1L2J - chain A; structure by X-ray diffraction, 2.95 A resolution.

Chain A:
Molecule: Estrogen receptor beta
Source organism: Homo sapiens
Notes: fragment: ligand-binding domain (residues 256-505)
Reference sequence: Q92731 (ESR2_HUMAN); numbering as in UniProt (aligned over 256-505)
Chain sequence (271 residues; each row starts with the number of its first residue):
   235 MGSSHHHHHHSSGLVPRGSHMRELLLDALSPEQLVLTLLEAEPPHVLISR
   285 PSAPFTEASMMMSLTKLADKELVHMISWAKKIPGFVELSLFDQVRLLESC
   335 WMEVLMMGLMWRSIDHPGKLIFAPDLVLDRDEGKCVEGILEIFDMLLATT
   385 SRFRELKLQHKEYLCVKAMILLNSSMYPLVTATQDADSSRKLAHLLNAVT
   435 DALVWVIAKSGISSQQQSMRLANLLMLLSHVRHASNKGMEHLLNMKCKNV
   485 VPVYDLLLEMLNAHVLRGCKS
Not modelled in the structure: 235-260, 285-289, 409-412, 502-505
Differences from the reference sequence: expression tag (235-255)
Small-molecule neighbours: ETC ((R,R)-5,11-cis-diethyl-5,6,11,12-tetrahydrochrysene-2,8-diol): M295, L298, T299, L301, A302, E305, W335, M336, L339, M340, L343, R346, F356, I373, I376, L380, G472, H475, L476, V487
From the paper describing this entry:
  - binding site for ETC: L298, M336, I373, I376, G472, H475, L476
  - conformationally variable residues (order/disorder transition): M479
  - specificity-determining residues: M336, I373 (proposed by the authors, not directly observed)

In short:
Bound to chain A: compound ETC. The paper reports a binding site for ETC at L298, M336 and I373 among others;
specificity determinants M336 and I373.
Chain A is Estrogen receptor beta (Homo sapiens); the structure, Human Estrogen Receptor beta Ligand-binding
Domain in Complex with (R,R)-5,11-cis-diethyl-5,6,11,12-tetrahydrochrysene-2,8-diol, was determined by X-ray
diffraction (same publication as 1L2I).
